4FDU - chain A; structure by X-ray diffraction, 2.29 A resolution.

== Chain A ==
Molecule: Putative multiple inositol polyphosphate histidine phosphatase 1
Source organism: Bacteroides thetaiotaomicron
Reference sequence: Q89YI8 (Q89YI8_BACTN); residue numbers follow UniProt; this construct covers 21-425
Amino-acid sequence (426 residues; row label = number of the first residue in the row; numbering starts at 0):
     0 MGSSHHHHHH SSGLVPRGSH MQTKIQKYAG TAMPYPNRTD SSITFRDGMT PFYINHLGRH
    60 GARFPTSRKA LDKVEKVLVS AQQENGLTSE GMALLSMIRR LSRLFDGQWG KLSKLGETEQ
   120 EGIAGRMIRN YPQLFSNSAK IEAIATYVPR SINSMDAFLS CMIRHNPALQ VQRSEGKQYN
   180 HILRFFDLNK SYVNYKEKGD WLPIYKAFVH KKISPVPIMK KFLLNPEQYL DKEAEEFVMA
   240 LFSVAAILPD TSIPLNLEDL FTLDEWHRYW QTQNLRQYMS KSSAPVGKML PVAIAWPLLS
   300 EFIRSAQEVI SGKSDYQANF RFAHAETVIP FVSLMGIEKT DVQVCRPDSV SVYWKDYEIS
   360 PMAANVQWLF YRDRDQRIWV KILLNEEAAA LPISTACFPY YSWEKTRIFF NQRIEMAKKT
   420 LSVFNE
Unresolved in the structure: 0-18, 39-47, 425
Differences from the reference sequence: expression tag (0-20)
Small-molecule neighbours: D-myo-inositol-hexasulphate (IHS): Thr-30, Arg-58, His-59, Arg-62, Thr-65, Arg-149, Arg-183, Phe-185, Lys-195, Arg-275, Gln-276, Lys-280, His-323, Ala-324, Glu-325
From the paper describing this entry:
  - catalytic residues: His-59 (proposed by the authors, not directly observed)
  - binding site for D-myo-inositol-hexasulphate: Arg-58 to Pro-64, Arg-183, Ala-324, Glu-325
  - catalytic residues: Glu-325
  - mutagenesis - A31Y (2.5-fold): decreased catalytic activity

== In short ==
Bound to chain A: D-myo-inositol-hexasulphate. The paper reports catalytic residues His-59 and Glu-325; A31Y
reduces catalytic activity.
Chain A is Putative multiple inositol polyphosphate histidine phosphatase 1 (Bacteroides thetaiotaomicron);
the structure, Crystal Structure of a Multiple Inositol Polyphosphate Phosphatase, was determined by X-ray
diffraction, deposited together with 4FDT.
